6LUM - chains A and B of the 15 polymer chains in the assembly; structure by electron microscopy, 2.84 A resolution.

Chain A:
Molecule: Succinate dehydrogenase subunit A
Organism: Mycolicibacterium smegmatis MC2 51
Sequence (584 residues; numbered 1 to 584; the number before each row is that of its first residue):
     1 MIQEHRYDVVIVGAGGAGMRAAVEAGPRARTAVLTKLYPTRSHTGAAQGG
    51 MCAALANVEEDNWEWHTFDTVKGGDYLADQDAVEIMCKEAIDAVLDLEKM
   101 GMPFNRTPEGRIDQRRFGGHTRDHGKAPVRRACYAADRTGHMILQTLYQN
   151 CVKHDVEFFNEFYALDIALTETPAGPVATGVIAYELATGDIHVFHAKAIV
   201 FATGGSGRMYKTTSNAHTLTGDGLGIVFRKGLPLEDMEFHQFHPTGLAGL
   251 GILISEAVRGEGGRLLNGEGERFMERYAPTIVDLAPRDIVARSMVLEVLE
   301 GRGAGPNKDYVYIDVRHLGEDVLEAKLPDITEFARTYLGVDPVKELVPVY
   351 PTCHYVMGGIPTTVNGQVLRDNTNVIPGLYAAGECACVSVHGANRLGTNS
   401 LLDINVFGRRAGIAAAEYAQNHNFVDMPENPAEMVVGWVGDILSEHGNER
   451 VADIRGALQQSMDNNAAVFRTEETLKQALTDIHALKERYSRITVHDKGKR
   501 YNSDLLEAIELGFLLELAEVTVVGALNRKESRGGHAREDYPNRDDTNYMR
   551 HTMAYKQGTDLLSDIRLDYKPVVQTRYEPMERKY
Unresolved in the structure: 1, 306-346, 582-584
Small-molecule neighbours: FAD (flavin-adenine dinucleotide): V12, G13, A14, G15, G16, A17, G18, L34, T35, K36, L37, S42, H43, T44, A46, A47, Q48, G49, G50, F162, Y163, A164, A202, T203, G204, G205, S214, N215, L219, D222, L253, H354, Y355, G383, E384, R395, T398, N399, S400, L401, I404

Chain B:
Molecule: Succinate dehydrogenase subunit B
Organism: Mycolicibacterium smegmatis MC2 51
Sequence (261 residues; row label = number of the first residue in the row):
     1 MSAPVIDKPEAGDPELPPVPEGAVMVTLKIARFNPENPDAAGWQSFRVPC
    51 LPSDRLLNLLHYVKWYLDGTLTFRRSCAHGVCGSDAMRINGVNRLACKVL
   101 MRDMLPKNPNKQLTITIEPIRGLPVEKDLVVNMEPFFDAYRAVKPFLVTS
   151 GNPPTKERIQSPTDRARYDDTTKCILCACCTTSCPVYWSEGSYFGPAAIV
   201 NAHRFIFDSRDEAAAERLDILNEVDGVWRCRTTFNCTEACPRGIQVTQAI
   251 QEVKRALMFAR
Unresolved in the structure: 1-22, 261
Ion coordination: 2Fe-2S cluster Fe near D85 (its only coordinating residue here); 4Fe-4S cluster Fe: C174, C177, C180, C240; 3Fe-4S cluster Fe: C184, C230, C236
Small-molecule neighbours:
  - 3Fe-4S cluster (F3S): S183, C184, P185, V186, Y193, P196, R229, C230, R231, T232, T233, F234, N235, C236, T247, I250
  - 2Fe-2S cluster (FES): L57, R75, S76, C77, V81, C82, G83, S84, D85, L95, C97
  - 4Fe-4S cluster (SF4): C174, I175, L176, C177, A178, C179, C180, A197, C240, P241, R242, I244, V246

Chain A / chain B interface:
Contacting residue pairs (88):
  Y38(A) - E134(B)  hydrogen bond
  Y38(A) - F137(B)  hydrophobic
  R41(A) - S76(B)  hydrogen bond (backbone-side chain)
  R41(A) - C82(B)  hydrogen bond (side chain-backbone)
  R41(A) - G83(B)  hydrogen bond (side chain-backbone)
  R41(A) - S84(B)
  R41(A) - M133(B)
  R41(A) - I175(B)  hydrogen bond (side chain-backbone)
  R41(A) - L176(B)  hydrogen bond (side chain-backbone)
  N57(A) - E157(B)
  L95(A) - T155(B)
  L95(A) - K156(B)
  L95(A) - E157(B)
  E98(A) - E157(B)
  E98(A) - R158(B)  hydrogen bond (side chain-backbone)
  E98(A) - R210(B)  salt bridge
  K99(A) - T155(B)
  K99(A) - R158(B)  hydrogen bond (backbone-side chain)
  M100(A) - L147(B)
  G101(A) - L147(B)
  G101(A) - R204(B)  hydrogen bond (backbone-side chain)
  G101(A) - R210(B)  hydrogen bond (backbone-side chain)
  M102(A) - R210(B)  hydrogen bond (backbone-side chain)
  P103(A) - R165(B)  hydrogen bond (backbone-side chain)
  P103(A) - Y168(B)
  P103(A) - R204(B)
  P103(A) - R210(B)
  F104(A) - R165(B)  hydrogen bond (backbone-side chain)
  N105(A) - R165(B)
  R106(A) - R158(B)  hydrogen bond (side chain-backbone)
  R106(A) - Q160(B)
  R106(A) - R210(B)
  T107(A) - P162(B)
  E109(A) - I159(B)
  G110(A) - I159(B)
  G110(A) - Q160(B)  hydrogen bond (backbone-backbone)
  R111(A) - E157(B)
  I112(A) - E157(B)  hydrogen bond (backbone-side chain)
  A135(A) - R165(B)  hydrogen bond (backbone-side chain)
  R138(A) - D169(B)  salt bridge
  R138(A) - T172(B)
  R138(A) - K173(B)
  H141(A) - T172(B)
  H141(A) - K173(B)
  H141(A) - C174(B)  hydrogen bond (side chain-backbone)
  M142(A) - T172(B)
  Q145(A) - C174(B)
  Q145(A) - L176(B)
  Y148(A) - Y140(B)  hydrophobic
  Y148(A) - R141(B)
  Q149(A) - Y140(B)
  Q149(A) - P145(B)
  Q149(A) - F146(B)
  Q149(A) - F205(B)
  V152(A) - R141(B)
  K153(A) - F146(B)
  K153(A) - L147(B)  hydrogen bond (side chain-backbone)
  E161(A) - R74(B)  salt bridge
  S214(A) - A78(B)
  N215(A) - A78(B)
  A216(A) - S76(B)
  H217(A) - H61(B)
  H217(A) - R75(B)
  H217(A) - S76(B)  hydrogen bond (backbone-backbone)
  H217(A) - C77(B)
  T218(A) - R75(B)
  T218(A) - S76(B)  hydrogen bond
  I252(A) - H79(B)
  R450(A) - W65(B)
  R450(A) - Y66(B)
  A452(A) - W65(B)  hydrophobic
  R455(A) - W65(B)
  D496(A) - T70(B)
  G498(A) - E36(B)
  K499(A) - E36(B)  hydrogen bond (backbone-side chain)
  R500(A) - P35(B)
  R500(A) - E36(B)
  R500(A) - E126(B)  salt bridge
  Y501(A) - T72(B)  hydrogen bond (backbone-side chain)
  Y501(A) - E126(B)  hydrogen bond
  Y501(A) - K127(B)
  Y501(A) - V130(B)  hydrophobic
  S503(A) - K64(B)
  S503(A) - T72(B)
  D504(A) - G69(B)
  E507(A) - K64(B)
  E507(A) - W65(B)
  E507(A) - R75(B)  salt bridge
Interface residues without a listed pair, chain A (53 interface residues in all): L37, T40, A46, P108, N160, R208, L250, D453
Interface residues without a listed pair, chain B (53 interface residues in all): G80, P153, P154, S161, C177, R242

Summary:
The chain A/chain B interface involves 53 residues from each chain, with 24 hydrogen bonds and 5 salt bridges.
Polar pairs include E98(A)-R210(B), R138(A)-D169(B) and E161(A)-R74(B). Chain A binds flavin-adenine
dinucleotide. Chain B binds 2Fe-2S cluster, 4Fe-4S cluster and 3Fe-4S cluster.
Chain A is Succinate dehydrogenase subunit A and chain B is Succinate dehydrogenase subunit B, both from
Mycolicibacterium smegmatis MC2 51; the structure, Structure of Mycobacterium smegmatis succinate
dehydrogenase 2, was determined by electron microscopy.
